8SAQ - chains F and L of the 12 polymer chains in the assembly; structure by electron microscopy, 3.90 A resolution.

== Chain F ==
Protein: CH848.0526.25 gp41
From: HIV-1 06TG.HT008
Chain sequence (153 residues; numbered 512 to 664; the number before each row is that of its first residue):
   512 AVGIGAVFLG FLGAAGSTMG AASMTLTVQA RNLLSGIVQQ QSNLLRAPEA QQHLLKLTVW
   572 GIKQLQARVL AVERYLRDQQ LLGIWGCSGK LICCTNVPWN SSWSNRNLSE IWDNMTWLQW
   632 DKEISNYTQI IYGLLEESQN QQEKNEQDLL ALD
Disordered / not traced: 512-520, 550-566
Disulfide bonds: Cys598-Cys604

== Chain L ==
Protein: CH848.0526.25 gp41
From: HIV-1 06TG.HT008
Chain sequence (153 residues; numbered 514 to 666 plus 17 insertion-coded residues; 17 numbers in that range are skipped by the numbering (no residue carries them; nothing is unmodelled there); the number before each row is that of its first residue; a row labelled like 568A-568Q holds insertion residues (568A, then the next letters in order)):
   514 AVGIGAVFLG FLGAAGSTMG AASMTLTVQA RNLLSG
   567 IV
568A-568Q QQQSNLLRAPEAQQHLL
   569 KLTVWGIKQL QARVLAVERY LRDQQLLGIW GCSGKLICCT NVPWNSSWSN RNLSEIWDNM
   629 TWLQWDKEIS NYTQIIYGLL EESQNQQEKN EQDLLALD
Disordered / not traced: 514-522, 568A-568Q, 665-666
Disulfide bonds: Cys600-Cys606

== Interface between chain F and chain L ==
Residue-residue contacts - 27 pairs, chain F then chain L:
  Met535(F) with Lys657(L)
  Thr536(F) with Asn653(L), hydrogen bond (backbone-side chain)
  Thr538(F) with Ile597(L)
  Ala541(F) with Gln593(L), hydrogen bond (backbone-side chain)
  Arg542(F) with Gln593(L); Glu649(L), salt bridge
  Leu545(F) with Leu589(L), hydrophobic; Gln593(L)
  Ser546(F) with Arg590(L)
  Val549(F) with Glu586(L)
  Lys567(F) with Val572(L)
  Leu568(F) with Leu570(L); Thr571(L); Val572(L); Ile575(L), hydrophobic
  Leu576(F) with Leu578(L); Gln579(L); Val582(L), hydrophobic
  Arg579(F) with Val582(L); Leu583(L)
  Tyr586(F) with Gln593(L)
  Leu587(F) with Leu589(L), hydrophobic
  Gly600(F) with Gly596(L)
  Lys601(F) with Glu656(L), salt bridge
  Ile603(F) with Glu656(L); Gln660(L)
  Cys605(F) with Gln660(L)
Other interface residues (no listed pair), chain F (22 interface residues in all): Gln575, Val580, Val583, Leu602
Other interface residues (no listed pair), chain L (20 interface residues in all): Glu659

== Summary ==
22 residues of chain F face 20 of chain L across their interface, with 2 hydrogen bonds and 2 salt bridges.
Among the polar pairs are Arg542(F)-Glu649(L), Lys601(F)-Glu656(L) and Thr536(F)-Asn653(L).
Both chains are CH848.0526.25 gp41 (HIV-1 06TG.HT008). Entry 8SAQ (CryoEM structure of DH270.6-CH848.0526.25)
was determined by electron microscopy together with 8SAL, 8SAN, 8SAR, 8SAS, 8SAT, 8SAU and 9 further entries
from the same study.
